7W8L - chains B and A; structure by X-ray diffraction, 2.30 A resolution.

== Chain B ==
Name: Cobalt-containing nitrile hydratase subunit beta
From: Pseudonocardia thermophila DSM 43832
Notes: EC 4.2.1.84
UniProtKB: Q7SID3 (NHAB_PSETH); residues 1-233 here = UniProt positions 1-233
Chain sequence (233 residues; numbered 1 to 233; the number before each row is that of its first residue):
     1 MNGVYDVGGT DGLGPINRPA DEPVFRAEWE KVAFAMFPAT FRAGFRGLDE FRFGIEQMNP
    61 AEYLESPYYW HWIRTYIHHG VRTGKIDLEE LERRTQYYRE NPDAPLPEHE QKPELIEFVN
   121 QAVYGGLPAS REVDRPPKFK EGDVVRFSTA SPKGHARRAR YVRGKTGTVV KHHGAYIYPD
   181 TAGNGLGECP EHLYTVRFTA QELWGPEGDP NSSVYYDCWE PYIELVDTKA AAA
Unresolved in the structure: 43-45, 229-233
Construct notes: engineered mutation R46 (Met in Q7SID3)
What the authors report for this chain:
  - mutagenesis - M46R: increased catalytic activity on substrate 1f
  - conformationally variable residues (side-chain flip): R46
  - mutagenesis - M46R (2.8- and 3.6-fold): increased catalytic activity on 1c
  - mutagenesis - M46R (2.8- and 3.6-fold): increased catalytic activity on 1h
  - mutagenesis - M46R: unchanged stability in response to 50  degC

== Chain A ==
Name: Nitrile hydratase
From: Pseudonocardia thermophila DSM 43832
Notes: EC 4.2.1.84
UniProtKB: A0A1M6Q338 (A0A1M6Q338_PSETH); residues 1-205 here = UniProt positions 1-205
Chain sequence (205 residues; row label = number of the first residue in the row):
     1 MTENILRKSD EEIQKEITAR VKALESMLIE QGILTTSMID RMAEIYENEV GPHLGAKVVV
    61 KAWTDPEFKK RLLADGTEAC KELGIGGLQG EDMMWVENTD EVHHVVVCTL CSCYPWPVLG
   121 LPPNWFKEPQ YRSRVVREPR QLLKEEFGFE VPPSKEIKVW DSSSEMRFVV LPQRPAGTDG
   181 WSEEELATLV TRESMIGVEP AKAVA
Unresolved in the structure: 1, 205
Modified positions: C111 (3-sulfinoalanine; CSD); C113 (S-hydroxycysteine; CSO)
Ion coordination: Co2+: S112, C113

== Chain B / chain A interface ==
Contacting residue pairs (185; chain B residue first):
  Y5(B) - T109(A)
  Y5(B) - L110(A)
  Y5(B) - R132(A)  hydrogen bond (backbone-side chain)
  D6(B) - L110(A)
  V7(B) - T109(A)
  V7(B) - R132(A)
  V7(B) - S133(A)
  G8(B) - T109(A)
  G8(B) - S133(A)
  G9(B) - S133(A)  hydrogen bond (backbone-backbone)
  G9(B) - V136(A)
  G9(B) - R137(A)
  T10(B) - S133(A)
  D11(B) - R137(A)  salt bridge
  L13(B) - P129(A)
  L13(B) - Q130(A)  hydrogen bond (backbone-side chain)
  L13(B) - S133(A)
  G14(B) - Q130(A)
  P15(B) - Q130(A)
  I16(B) - W125(A)  hydrophobic
  I16(B) - Q130(A)
  I16(B) - Y131(A)
  I16(B) - L142(A)  hydrophobic
  I16(B) - E146(A)
  N17(B) - W125(A)
  N17(B) - E128(A)
  R18(B) - W125(A)
  R18(B) - E146(A)  salt bridge
  R18(B) - F147(A)
  E22(B) - P123(A)
  E22(B) - N124(A)  hydrogen bond (side chain-backbone)
  V24(B) - Y46(A)
  V24(B) - L121(A)  hydrophobic
  F25(B) - A43(A)  hydrophobic
  F25(B) - E47(A)
  F25(B) - L121(A)  hydrophobic
  R26(B) - N124(A)  hydrogen bond
  W29(B) - Q14(A)  hydrogen bond
  W29(B) - I17(A)
  W29(B) - T18(A)
  W29(B) - V21(A)  hydrophobic
  K31(B) - I39(A)
  K31(B) - A43(A)
  K31(B) - E47(A)  salt bridge
  V32(B) - V21(A)  hydrophobic
  V32(B) - E25(A)
  F34(B) - M42(A)  hydrophobic
  F34(B) - Y46(A)  hydrophobic
  F34(B) - W116(A)  hydrophobic
  F34(B) - L121(A)  hydrophobic
  A35(B) - L34(A)
  A35(B) - I39(A)  hydrophobic
  M36(B) - L24(A)  hydrophobic
  M36(B) - L28(A)  hydrophobic
  M36(B) - L34(A)  hydrophobic
  F37(B) - W116(A)  hydrophobic
  P38(B) - M42(A)  hydrophobic
  A39(B) - I33(A)
  A39(B) - L34(A)  hydrophobic
  L48(B) - Q89(A)
  L48(B) - E165(A)
  R52(B) - C111(A)
  R52(B) - C113(A)
  R52(B) - E165(A)  salt bridge
  R52(B) - R167(A)
  Y63(B) - R132(A)  hydrogen bond
  L64(B) - P129(A)  hydrophobic
  E65(B) - T2(A)
  E65(B) - N4(A)  hydrogen bond
  E65(B) - R7(A)  salt bridge
  P67(B) - Q14(A)
  P67(B) - I17(A)  hydrophobic
  Y68(B) - S112(A)  hydrogen bond
  Y68(B) - K127(A)
  Y69(B) - L121(A)
  Y69(B) - K127(A)
  W70(B) - R20(A)
  I73(B) - V21(A)  hydrophobic
  Y76(B) - L28(A)  hydrophobic
  Y76(B) - I33(A)
  K85(B) - Q31(A)  hydrogen bond (backbone-side chain)
  I86(B) - L24(A)  hydrophobic
  I86(B) - L28(A)  hydrophobic
  I86(B) - Q31(A)
  D87(B) - M27(A)
  L91(B) - A23(A)
  L91(B) - L24(A)
  L91(B) - M27(A)  hydrophobic
  R94(B) - A23(A)
  R94(B) - S26(A)  hydrogen bond
  R94(B) - M27(A)
  R94(B) - E30(A)  salt bridge
  T95(B) - A19(A)
  T95(B) - R20(A)
  T95(B) - A23(A)
  Y98(B) - A19(A)
  Y98(B) - K22(A)
  Y98(B) - A23(A)  hydrophobic
  Y98(B) - S26(A)
  R99(B) - E16(A)  salt bridge
  R99(B) - A19(A)
  R99(B) - R20(A)
  P102(B) - K22(A)  hydrogen bond (backbone-side chain)
  A104(B) - K22(A)  hydrogen bond (backbone-side chain)
  L106(B) - K22(A)
  L106(B) - E25(A)
  P107(B) - S26(A)
  P107(B) - I29(A)
  P107(B) - E30(A)
  H109(B) - I29(A)
  H109(B) - T35(A)
  H109(B) - T36(A)  hydrogen bond (side chain-backbone)
  E110(B) - T35(A)
  Q111(B) - T35(A)
  Q111(B) - T36(A)  hydrogen bond
  Q111(B) - S37(A)  hydrogen bond
  K112(B) - G32(A)
  L115(B) - I33(A)
  L115(B) - M38(A)  hydrophobic
  I116(B) - S37(A)
  I116(B) - M38(A)  hydrophobic
  I116(B) - R41(A)
  V119(B) - M38(A)  hydrophobic
  V119(B) - R41(A)
  V119(B) - M42(A)  hydrophobic
  V119(B) - I45(A)  hydrophobic
  N120(B) - R41(A)  hydrogen bond
  N120(B) - I45(A)
  A122(B) - L88(A)
  V123(B) - I45(A)  hydrophobic
  V123(B) - Y46(A)
  V123(B) - G86(A)
  V123(B) - G87(A)
  V123(B) - L88(A)  hydrogen bond (backbone-backbone)
  Y124(B) - E49(A)  hydrogen bond
  Y124(B) - G86(A)
  Y124(B) - G87(A)
  G126(B) - G87(A)
  G126(B) - L88(A)
  G126(B) - E91(A)
  L127(B) - E91(A)  hydrogen bond (backbone-side chain)
  P128(B) - E91(A)
  A129(B) - E165(A)
  R157(B) - L110(A)
  R157(B) - C111(A)
  R157(B) - S162(A)  hydrogen bond (side chain-backbone)
  R157(B) - S163(A)  hydrogen bond (side chain-backbone)
  A159(B) - L110(A)  hydrophobic
  Y161(B) - V136(A)
  Y161(B) - D161(A)  hydrogen bond
  H173(B) - M166(A)
  Y176(B) - D92(A)  hydrogen bond
  Y176(B) - M166(A)
  L193(B) - S164(A)
  T195(B) - W160(A)
  W204(B) - V136(A)  hydrogen bond (side chain-backbone)
  W204(B) - R137(A)
  D209(B) - R140(A)  salt bridge
  N211(B) - R140(A)  hydrogen bond (backbone-side chain)
  N211(B) - P153(A)
  N211(B) - S154(A)  hydrogen bond (side chain-backbone)
  N211(B) - K155(A)
  N211(B) - E156(A)
  N211(B) - I157(A)  hydrogen bond (backbone-backbone)
  S212(B) - P139(A)
  S212(B) - I157(A)  hydrogen bond (side chain-backbone)
  S213(B) - E156(A)  hydrogen bond
  S213(B) - I157(A)  hydrogen bond (backbone-backbone)
  S213(B) - K158(A)
  S213(B) - V159(A)  hydrogen bond (backbone-backbone)
  V214(B) - V136(A)
  V214(B) - V159(A)
  Y215(B) - K158(A)  hydrogen bond
  Y215(B) - V159(A)  hydrogen bond (backbone-backbone)
  Y215(B) - W160(A)  hydrophobic
  Y215(B) - D161(A)  hydrogen bond (backbone-backbone)
  Y216(B) - L110(A)
  Y216(B) - D161(A)
  Y216(B) - S163(A)
  D217(B) - S163(A)  hydrogen bond (backbone-side chain)
  D217(B) - S164(A)  hydrogen bond
  D217(B) - M166(A)
  D217(B) - F168(A)
  W219(B) - S163(A)
  W219(B) - S164(A)
Interface residues without a listed pair, chain B (92 interface residues in all): A27, W72, R74, I77, E90, D103, F118, G125, K171, R197, E207
Interface residues without a listed pair, chain A (86 interface residues in all): I13, V50, M94, C108, E199

== Overview ==
92 residues of chain B face 86 of chain A across their interface; the contacts include 37 hydrogen bonds and 8
salt bridges. Polar pairs include D11(B)-R137(A), R18(B)-E146(A) and K31(B)-E47(A). The Co2+ site is built by
S112(A) and C113(A). The paper reports that M46R of chain B increases catalytic activity on substrate 1f;
conformational variability at R46(B).
Chain B is Cobalt-containing nitrile hydratase subunit beta and chain A is Nitrile hydratase, both from
Pseudonocardia thermophila DSM 43832; the structure, Crystal Structure of Co-type nitrile hydratase mutant
from Pseudonocardia thermophila - M46R, was determined by X-ray diffraction (same publication as 7W8M).
